Entry 4CFZ (X-ray diffraction, 1.57 A resolution); this record covers chain A.

[Chain A]
Protein: Subtilisin savinase
Source organism: Bacillus lentus
Notes: EC 3.4.21.62
UniProt: P29600 (SUBS_BACLE); numbering as in UniProt (aligned over 1-269)
Chain sequence (269 residues; each row starts with the number of its first residue):
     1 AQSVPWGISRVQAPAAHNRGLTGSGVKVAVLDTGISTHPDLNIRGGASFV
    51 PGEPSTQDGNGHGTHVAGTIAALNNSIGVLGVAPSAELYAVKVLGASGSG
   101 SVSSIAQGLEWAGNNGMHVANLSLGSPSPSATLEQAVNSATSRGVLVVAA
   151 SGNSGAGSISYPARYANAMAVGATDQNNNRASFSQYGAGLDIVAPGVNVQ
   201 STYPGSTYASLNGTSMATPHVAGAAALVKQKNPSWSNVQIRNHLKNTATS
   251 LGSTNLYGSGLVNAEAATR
Bound ions: Ca2+: Q2, D40, L73, N75, I77, V79; Na+: A163, Y165, A168
Swiss-Prot annotation at these positions:
  - active site (Charge relay system): D32, H62, S215
  - binding site (Ca(2+)): Q2, D40, L73, N75, I77, V79, A163, Y165, A168

[Summary]
Q2, D40, L73, N75, I77 and V79 coordinate Ca2+. A163, Y165 and A168 coordinate Na+. From UniProt: 3
active-site residues and 9 Ca2+-binding residues.
Chain A is Subtilisin savinase (Bacillus lentus); the structure, Savinase crystal structures for combined
single crystal diffraction and powder diffraction analysis, was determined by X-ray diffraction (same
publication as 4CFY and 4CG0).
